8ARP - chains A and C of the 6 polymer chains in the assembly; structure by X-ray diffraction, 3.05 A resolution.

# Chain A (and C)
Molecule: ATP-dependent RNA helicase DBP2
Source organism: Saccharomyces cerevisiae
Notes: EC 3.6.4.13; chain C of this document is another copy of the same molecule, construct and numbering; everything in this record applies to it too
UniProt: P24783 (DBP2_YEAST); residues 1-546 here = UniProt positions 1-546
Sequence (546 residues; numbered 1 to 546; the number before each row is that of its first residue):
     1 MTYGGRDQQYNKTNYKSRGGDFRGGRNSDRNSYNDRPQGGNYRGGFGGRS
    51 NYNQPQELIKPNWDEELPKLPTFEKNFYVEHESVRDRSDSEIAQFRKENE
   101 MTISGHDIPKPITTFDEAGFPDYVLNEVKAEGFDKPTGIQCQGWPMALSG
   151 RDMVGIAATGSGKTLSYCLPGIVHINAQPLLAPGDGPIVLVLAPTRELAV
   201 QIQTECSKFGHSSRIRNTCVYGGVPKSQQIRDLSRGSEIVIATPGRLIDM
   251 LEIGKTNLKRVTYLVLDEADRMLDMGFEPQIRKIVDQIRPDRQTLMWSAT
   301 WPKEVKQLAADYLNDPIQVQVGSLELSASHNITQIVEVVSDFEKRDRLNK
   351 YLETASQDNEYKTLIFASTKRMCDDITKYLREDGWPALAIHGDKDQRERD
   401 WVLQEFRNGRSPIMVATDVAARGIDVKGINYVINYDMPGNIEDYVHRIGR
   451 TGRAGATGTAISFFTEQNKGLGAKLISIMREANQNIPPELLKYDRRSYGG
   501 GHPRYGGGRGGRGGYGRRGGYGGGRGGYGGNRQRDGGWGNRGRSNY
Not modelled in the structure: 1-52, 496-546 (chain C: 1-51, 497-546)
Metal / ion sites: Mg2+: Thr164, Asp267 (together with ADP)
Small-molecule neighbours: ADP (adenosine-5'-diphosphate): Phe115, Phe133, Asp134, Pro136, Thr137, Gln140, Ala158, Thr159, Gly160, Ser161, Gly162, Lys163, Thr164, Leu165, Glu205, Glu268, Arg422
What the authors report for this chain:
  - contacts within the chain: Tyr221-Asp393
  - mutagenesis - Y221C/G392C/D393C: abolished catalytic activity on in the absence of 2 mM TCEP
  - conformationally variable residues (loop rearrangement): Arg495
  - mutagenesis - Y221C, G392C/D393C: unchanged catalytic activity (unwinding activity)
  - mutagenesis - R495A/R496A: increased catalytic activity
  - mutagenesis - E80A/H81A: unchanged catalytic activity on unwinding
  - mutagenesis - Y78E: abolished catalytic activity on unwinding
  - mutagenesis - Y78E (3-fold), E80A/H81A (2.2-fold), Q484A: decreased catalytic activity (ATPase activity)
  - mutagenesis - F73A, F77A/Y78A: abolished catalytic activity (ATPase activity)
  - mutagenesis - Y78A: unchanged catalytic activity (ATPase activity)

# Chain A / chain C interface
Contacting residue pairs (5):
  Gly223(A) with Asn53(C)
  Phe342(A) with Lys259(C)
  Glu343(A) with Glu66(C); Lys69(C), salt bridge
  Lys378(A) with Tyr52(C)
Interface residues without a listed pair, chain A (8 interface residues in all): Ser340, Asp341, Arg345, Asp383
Interface residues without a listed pair, chain C (8 interface residues in all): Glu57, Ile59, Pro183

# In short
Chain A and chain C each contribute 8 residues to their interface; the contacts include 1 salt bridge. Its one
salt-bridged contact is Glu343(A)-Lys69(C). Chain A binds ADP. From the paper: Y78E, E80A/H81A and Q484A of
chain A reduce catalytic activity (ATPase activity); conformational variability at Arg495(A); 10 substitutions
were tested in all.
Chain A and chain C are both ATP-dependent RNA helicase DBP2 (Saccharomyces cerevisiae); the structure,
Crystal structure of DEAD-box protein Dbp2 in complex with ADP, was determined by X-ray diffraction, deposited
together with 8ARK.
